Entry 8BD5 (electron microscopy, 3.30 A resolution); this record covers chains C and Q of the 13 polymer chains in the assembly.

== Chain C ==
Molecule: DNA target strand
Sequence (49 nucleotides; each row starts with the number of its first residue; numbers below 1 keep their minus sign (DA-39 is residue -39)):
   -39 ATATCTACGT TTAACAGTGG CCTTATTAAA TGACTTCTCA ACCTCCTAC
Unresolved in the structure: -39 to -33, 9

== Chain Q ==
Protein: TniQ (Homology model)
Organism: Scytonema hofmannii
Reference sequence: A0A8J0PCL5 (A0A8J0PCL5_9CYAN); residues 1-167 here = UniProt positions 1-167
Sequence (167 residues; row label = number of the first residue in the row):
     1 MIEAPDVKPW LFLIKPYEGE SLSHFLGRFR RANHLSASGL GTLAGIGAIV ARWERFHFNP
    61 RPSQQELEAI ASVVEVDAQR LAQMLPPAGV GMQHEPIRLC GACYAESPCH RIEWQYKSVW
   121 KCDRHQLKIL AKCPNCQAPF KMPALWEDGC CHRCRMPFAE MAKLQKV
Unresolved in the structure: 1-6
Metal / ion sites: Zn2+ site 1: Cys100, Cys103, Cys122, His125; Zn2+ site 2: Cys133, Cys136, Cys151, Cys154
What the authors report for this chain:
  - binding site for sgRNA: His57, Gln93, Arg98, Trp120, Lys128, Lys132, Gln137
  - binding site for DNA target strand (chain C): Ser36, Ser38, His57, Asn59
  - contacts within the chain: His57-His94 (hydrogen bond)

== How chain C and chain Q interact ==
Pairs across the interface (10; chain C residue first):
  DG-20(C) - Ser36(Q)  hydrogen bond to the phosphate
  DG-20(C) - Ser38(Q)  sugar contact
  DG-20(C) - Gly39(Q)  phosphate contact
  DC-19(C) - Ala37(Q)  phosphate contact
  DC-19(C) - Ser38(Q)  hydrogen bond to the phosphate
  DT-17(C) - Arg52(Q)  phosphate contact
  DT-17(C) - His57(Q)  stacking on the base
  DT-17(C) - Asn59(Q)  hydrogen bond to the base
  DT-16(C) - Arg52(Q)  sugar contact
  DT-16(C) - Asn59(Q)  hydrogen bond to the sugar
Interface residues without a listed pair, chain C (5 interface residues in all): DC-18
Interface residues without a listed pair, chain Q (10 interface residues in all): Ala48, Arg55, Pro60

== Overview ==
5 residues of chain C and 10 residues of chain Q are in contact; the contacts include 4 hydrogen bonds and 1
aromatic stacking contact. Polar pairs include DT-17(C)-Asn59(Q), DT-16(C)-Asn59(Q) and DG-20(C)-Ser36(Q).
From the paper: a binding site for sgRNA at His57(Q), Gln93(Q) and Arg98(Q) among others; a binding site for
DNA target strand (chain C) at Ser36(Q), Ser38(Q) and His57(Q) among others.
Chain C is DNA target strand and chain Q is TniQ (Homology model) (Scytonema hofmannii); the structure,
Cas12k-sgRNA-dsDNA-S15-TniQ-TnsC transposon recruitment complex, was determined by electron microscopy (same
publication as 8BD4 and 8BD6).
